4TQS - chains A and P of the 3 polymer chains in the assembly; structure by X-ray diffraction, 2.06 A resolution.

== Chain A ==
Molecule: DNA polymerase IV
From: Sulfolobus solfataricus
Notes: EC 2.7.7.7
Reference sequence: Q97W02 (DPO4_SULSO); residue numbers follow UniProt; this construct covers 1-352
Sequence (358 residues; row label = number of the first residue in the row; numbers below 1 keep their minus sign (His-5 is residue -5)):
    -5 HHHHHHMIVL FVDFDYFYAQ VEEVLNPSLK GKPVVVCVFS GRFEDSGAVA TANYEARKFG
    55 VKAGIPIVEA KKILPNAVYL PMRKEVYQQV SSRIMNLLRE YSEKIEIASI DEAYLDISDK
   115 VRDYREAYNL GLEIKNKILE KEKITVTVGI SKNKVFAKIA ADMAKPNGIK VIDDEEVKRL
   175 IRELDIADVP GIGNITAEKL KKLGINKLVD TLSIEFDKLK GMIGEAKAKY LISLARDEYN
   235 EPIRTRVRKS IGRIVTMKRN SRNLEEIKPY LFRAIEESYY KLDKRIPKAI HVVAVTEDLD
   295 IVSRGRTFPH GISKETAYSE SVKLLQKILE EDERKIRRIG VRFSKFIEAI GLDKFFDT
Not modelled in the structure: -5 to 0, 343-352
Differences from the reference sequence: expression tag (-5 to 0)
Bound ions: Mg2+ site 1: Asp7, Phe8, Asp105 (together with 2'-deoxycytidine-5'-triphosphate); Mg2+ site 2: Asp7, Asp105, Glu106 (together with 2',3'-dideoxycytidine-5'-monophosphate, 2'-deoxycytidine-5'-triphosphate)
Residues lining bound ligands:
  - 2'-deoxycytidine-5'-triphosphate (DCP): Asp7, Phe8, Asp9, Tyr10, Phe11, Tyr12, Ala44, Thr45, Tyr48, Arg51, Ala57, Gly58, Asp105
  - 2',3'-dideoxycytidine-5'-monophosphate (DOC): Ala102, Ser103, Asp105, Glu106, Lys152
UniProt features mapped onto this chain:
  - active site: Glu106
  - binding site (Mg(2+)): Asp7, Asp105
  - site: Tyr12 (Substrate discrimination)
  - mutagenesis: Asp105 to Glu106 (Loss of function), Glu342 to Thr352 (Almost complete loss of interaction with PCNA)

== Chain P ==
Molecule: 12-nt DNA strand
Sequence (12 nucleotides; numbered 1 to 12; the number before each row is that of its first residue):
     1 GGGGGAAGGA TT
Covalent attachments: 2',3'-dideoxycytidine-5'-monophosphate (DOC) linked to DT12

== How chain A and chain P interact ==
Pairs across the interface (20; chain A residue first):
  Gly185(A) - DT11(P)  sugar contact
  Gly185(A) - DT12(P)  hydrogen bond to the phosphate
  Ile186(A) - DT11(P)  phosphate contact
  Gly187(A) - DT11(P)  hydrogen bond to the phosphate
  Gly187(A) - DT12(P)  phosphate contact
  Asn188(A) - DT11(P)  phosphate contact
  Ile189(A) - DA10(P)  phosphate contact
  Ile189(A) - DT11(P)  hydrogen bond to the phosphate
  Thr190(A) - DA10(P)  phosphate contact
  Thr190(A) - DT11(P)  hydrogen bond to the phosphate
  Lys221(A) - DT11(P)  phosphate contact
  Val296(A) - DG8(P)  phosphate contact
  Ser297(A) - DA7(P)  phosphate contact
  Ser297(A) - DG8(P)  phosphate contact
  Arg298(A) - DA7(P)  phosphate contact
  Arg298(A) - DG8(P)  salt bridge to the phosphate
  Gly299(A) - DA6(P)  phosphate contact
  Gly299(A) - DA7(P)  hydrogen bond to the phosphate
  Arg300(A) - DA6(P)  phosphate contact
  Thr301(A) - DA6(P)  hydrogen bond to the phosphate
Also at the interface, not in a pair above, chain A (16 interface residues in all): Pro184, His285, Lys339
Also at the interface, not in a pair above, chain P (7 interface residues in all): DG5

== In short ==
16 residues of chain A face 7 of chain P across their interface, with 6 hydrogen bonds and 1 salt bridge.
Polar pairs include Gly185(A)-DT12(P), Gly187(A)-DT11(P) and Ile189(A)-DT11(P). Ligands of chain A:
2'-deoxycytidine-5'-triphosphate and 2',3'-dideoxycytidine-5'-monophosphate. Covalently linked
2',3'-dideoxycytidine-5'-monophosphate: at DT12(P).
Chain A is DNA polymerase IV (Sulfolobus solfataricus) and chain P is a 12-nt DNA strand; the structure,
Ternary complex of Y-family DNA polymerase Dpo4 with (5'S)-8,5'-Cyclo-2'-deoxyguanosine and dCTP, was
determined by X-ray diffraction, deposited together with 4TQR.
